PDB entry 3J9I | electron microscopy, 3.30 A resolution | chains Z and M of the 28 polymer chains in the assembly

# Chain Z (and M)
Protein: Proteasome subunit beta
Organism: Thermoplasma acidophilum
Notes: EC 3.4.25.1; chain M of this document is another copy of the same molecule, construct and numbering; everything in this record applies to it too
UniProt: P28061 (PSB_THEAC); residues 1-203 here correspond to UniProt positions 9-211 (UniProt number = residue number + 8)
Amino-acid sequence (203 residues; row label = number of the first residue in the row):
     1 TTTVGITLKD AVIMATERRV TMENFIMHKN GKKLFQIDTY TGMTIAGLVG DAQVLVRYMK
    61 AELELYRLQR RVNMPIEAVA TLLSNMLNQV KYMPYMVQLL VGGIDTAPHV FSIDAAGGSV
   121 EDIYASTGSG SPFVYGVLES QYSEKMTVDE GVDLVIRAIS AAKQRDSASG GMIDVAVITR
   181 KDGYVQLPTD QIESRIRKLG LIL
Swiss-Prot annotation at these positions:
  - active site: Thr1 (Nucleophile)

# How chain Z and chain M interact
Residue-residue contacts (24):
  Asn24(Z) with Asp166(M); Ser167(M), hydrogen bond (backbone-side chain)
  Phe25(Z) with Phe133(M), hydrophobic; Arg165(M); Asp166(M), hydrogen bond (backbone-side chain)
  Ile26(Z) with Gln164(M); Arg165(M), hydrogen bond (backbone-backbone); Ser167(M)
  Met27(Z) with Arg165(M), hydrogen bond (backbone-side chain)
  Lys29(Z) with Gln164(M), hydrogen bond (side chain-backbone); Arg165(M)
  Phe133(Z) with Phe25(M), hydrophobic
  Gln164(Z) with Ile26(M); Lys29(M), hydrogen bond (backbone-side chain)
  Arg165(Z) with Phe25(M); Ile26(M), hydrogen bond (backbone-backbone); Met27(M), hydrogen bond (side chain-backbone); Lys29(M)
  Asp166(Z) with Asn24(M); Phe25(M), hydrogen bond (side chain-backbone)
  Ser167(Z) with Asn24(M), hydrogen bond (side chain-backbone); Ile26(M); Ser167(M), hydrogen bond (side chain-backbone)
  Leu203(Z) with Leu203(M)
Interface residues without a listed pair, chain Z (14 interface residues in all): Arg19, His28, Ala168
Interface residues without a listed pair, chain M (14 interface residues in all): Arg19, His28, Ala168

# Overview
The chain Z/chain M interface involves 14 residues from each chain; the contacts include 11 hydrogen bonds.
Among the polar pairs are Asn24(Z)-Ser167(M), Phe25(Z)-Asp166(M) and Met27(Z)-Arg165(M). UniProt lists
active-site residue Thr1(Z) on chain Z.
Both chains are Proteasome subunit beta (Thermoplasma acidophilum). Entry 3J9I (Thermoplasma acidophilum 20S
proteasome) was determined by electron microscopy.
